PDB entry 5BN6 | X-ray diffraction, 1.65 A resolution | chains E and F of the 8 polymer chains in the assembly

== Chain E (and F) ==
Molecule: Jacalin
Source organism: Artocarpus heterophyllus
Notes: chain F of this document is another copy of the same molecule, construct and numbering; everything in this record applies to it too
Reference sequence: Q38720 (Q38720_ARTHE); residues 20-157 here correspond to UniProt positions 80-217 (UniProt number = residue number + 60)
Chain sequence (138 residues; row label = number of the first residue in the row):
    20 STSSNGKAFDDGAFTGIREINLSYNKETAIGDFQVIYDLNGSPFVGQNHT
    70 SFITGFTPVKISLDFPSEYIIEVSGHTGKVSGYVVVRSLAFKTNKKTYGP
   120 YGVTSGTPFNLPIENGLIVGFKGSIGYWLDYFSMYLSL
Not modelled in the structure: 20-24
Sequence notes: conflict Phe63 (Tyr123 in Q38720), Thr73 (Lys133 in Q38720), Ile90 (Val150 in Q38720), Glu91 (Asp151 in Q38720), His95 (Tyr155 in Q38720), Ala109 (Thr169 in Q38720), Ile137 (Val197 in Q38720)
Small-molecule neighbours: beta-D-galactopyranose (GAL): Gly25, Phe71, Tyr102, Val104, Gly145, Tyr146, Trp147, Asp149

== Interface between chain E and chain F ==
Pairs across the interface (8):
  Pro127(E) - Thr126(F)
  Pro127(E) - Pro127(F)
  Phe128(E) - Asn129(F)
  Leu130(E) - Leu130(F)  hydrophobic
  Glu133(E) - Lys141(F)  salt bridge
  Glu133(E) - Ser152(F)  hydrogen bond
  Lys141(E) - Glu133(F)  salt bridge
  Ser152(E) - Glu133(F)  hydrogen bond
Other interface residues (no listed pair), chain E (9 interface residues in all): Thr126, Asn129, Leu155
Other interface residues (no listed pair), chain F (9 interface residues in all): Phe128, Leu155

== In short ==
The chain E/chain F interface involves 9 residues from each chain; the contacts include 2 hydrogen bonds and 2
salt bridges. Among the polar pairs are Glu133(E)-Lys141(F) and Glu133(E)-Ser152(F). Ligands of chain E:
beta-D-galactopyranose.
Chain E and chain F are both Jacalin (Artocarpus heterophyllus); the structure, Crystal Structure of Frutalin
from Artocarpus incisa in complex with galactose, was determined by X-ray diffraction.
